PDB entry 6YEH | X-ray diffraction, 2.59 A resolution | chains A and F of the 6 polymer chains in the assembly

# Chain A (and F)
Protein: Glutamate dehydrogenase 1
Organism: Arabidopsis thaliana
Notes: EC 1.4.1.3; chain F of this document is another copy of the same molecule, construct and numbering; everything in this record applies to it too
UniProtKB: Q43314 (DHE1_ARATH); residue numbers follow UniProt; this construct covers 1-411
Chain sequence (414 residues; row label = number of the first residue in the row; numbers below 1 keep their minus sign (Ser-2 is residue -2)):
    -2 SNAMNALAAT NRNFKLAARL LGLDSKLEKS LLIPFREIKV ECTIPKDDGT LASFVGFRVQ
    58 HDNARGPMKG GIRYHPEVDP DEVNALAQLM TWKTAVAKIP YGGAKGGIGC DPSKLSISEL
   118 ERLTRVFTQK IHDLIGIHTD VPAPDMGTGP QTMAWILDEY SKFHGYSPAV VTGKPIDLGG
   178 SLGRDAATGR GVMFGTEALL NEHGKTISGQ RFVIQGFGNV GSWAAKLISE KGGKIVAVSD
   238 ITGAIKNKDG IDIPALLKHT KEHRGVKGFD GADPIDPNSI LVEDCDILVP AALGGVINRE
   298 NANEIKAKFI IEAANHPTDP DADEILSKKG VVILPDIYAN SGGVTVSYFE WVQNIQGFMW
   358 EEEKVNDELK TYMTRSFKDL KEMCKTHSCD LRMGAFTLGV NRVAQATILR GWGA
Disordered / not traced: -2 to 1 (chain F: -2 to 3)
Construct notes: expression tag (-2 to 0)
Swiss-Prot annotation at these positions:
  - active site: Lys102
Metal / ion sites: K+ site 1: Ser27, Ile30 (shared with 1 residue of chain B); K+ site 2: Glu38 (shared with 2 residues of chain B)
From the paper describing this entry:
  - K+ coordination: Ser27, Ile30, Glu38
  - specificity-determining residues: Gly213 to Gly218, Asp237, Ile238 (proposed by the authors, not directly observed)
  - specificity-determining residues: Ser236 to Ile238 (by similarity / conservation)
  - catalytic residues: Lys102, Asp142 (proposed by the authors, not directly observed)

# Chain A / chain F interface
Pairs across the interface - 7 pairs, chain A then chain F:
  Gln126(A) - Lys159(F)  hydrogen bond
  His129(A) - Lys159(F)
  Glu156(A) - Gln126(F)
  Lys159(A) - Gln126(F)  hydrogen bond
  Lys159(A) - Phe160(F)
  Phe160(A) - Lys159(F)
  Phe160(A) - Phe160(F)  hydrophobic
Interface residues without a listed pair, chain F (5 interface residues in all): His129, Glu156

# Summary
Chain A and chain F each contribute 5 residues to their interface, with 2 hydrogen bonds. Its one
hydrogen-bonded contact is Gln126(A)-Lys159(F). Ser27(A) and Ile30(A) form the K+ site 1. UniProt lists
active-site residue Lys102(A) on chain A. From the paper: catalytic residues Lys102(A) and Asp142(A); K+
coordination by Ser27(A), Ile30(A) and Glu38(A).
Chain A and chain F are both Glutamate dehydrogenase 1 (Arabidopsis thaliana); the structure, Arabidopsis
thaliana glutamate dehydrogenase isoform 1 in apo form, was determined by X-ray diffraction (same publication
as 6YEI).
